Entry 6OUS (X-ray diffraction, 3.40 A resolution); this record covers chains D and E of the 12 polymer chains in the assembly.

Chain D:
Molecule: Fusion glycoprotein F1 fused with Fibritin trimerization domain
From: Human respiratory syncytial virus A2
Reference sequence: chimeric construct of P03420, M1E1E4: residues 137-513 from P03420 (FUS_HRSVA) positions 137-513 (same numbers); residues 518-545 from M1E1E4 positions 1-28 (UniProt number = residue number - 517)
Chain sequence (414 residues; each row starts with the number of its first residue):
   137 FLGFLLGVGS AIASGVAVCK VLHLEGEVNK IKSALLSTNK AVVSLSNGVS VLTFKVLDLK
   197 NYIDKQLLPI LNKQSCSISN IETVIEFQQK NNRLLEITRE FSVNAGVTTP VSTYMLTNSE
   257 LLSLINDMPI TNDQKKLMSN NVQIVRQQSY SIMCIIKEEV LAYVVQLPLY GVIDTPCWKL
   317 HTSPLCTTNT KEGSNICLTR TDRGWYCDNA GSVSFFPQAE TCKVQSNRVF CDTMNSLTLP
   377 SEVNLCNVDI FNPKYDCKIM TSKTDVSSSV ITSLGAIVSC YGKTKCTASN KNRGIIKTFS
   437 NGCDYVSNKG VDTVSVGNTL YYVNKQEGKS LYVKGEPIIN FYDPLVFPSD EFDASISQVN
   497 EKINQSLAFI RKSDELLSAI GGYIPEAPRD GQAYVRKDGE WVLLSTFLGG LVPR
Unresolved in the structure: 208-210, 544-550
Disulfides: C155-C290, C313-C343, C322-C333, C358-C367, C382-C393, C416-C422
Sequence notes: conflict C155 (Ser in P03420), F190 (Ser in P03420), L207 (Val in P03420), C290 (Ser in P03420), V379 (Ile in P03420), V447 (Met in P03420); linker (514-517); expression tag (546-550)
Swiss-Prot annotation at these positions:
  - region: F137 to V157 (Fusion peptide)
  - glycosylation: N500 (N-linked (GlcNAc...) asparagine)

Chain E:
Molecule: Fusion glycoprotein F2
From: Human respiratory syncytial virus A2
Reference sequence: P03420 (FUS_HRSVA); residues 26-109 here = UniProt positions 26-109
Chain sequence (84 residues; numbered 26 to 109; the number before each row is that of its first residue):
    26 ENITEEFYQS TCSAVSKGYL SALRTGWYTS VITIELSNIK ENKCNGTDAK VKLIKQELDK
    86 YKNAVTELQL LMQSTPATNN RARR
Unresolved in the structure: 70-71, 101-109
Covalent attachments: glycan linked to N27
Modified residues: E26 (pyroglutamic acid; PCA)
Sequence notes: conflict A102 (Pro in P03420)
Swiss-Prot annotation at these positions:
  - site: R109 (Cleavage)
  - glycosylation (N-linked (GlcNAc...) asparagine): N27, N70
  - mutagenesis: C37 (C37S: Impairs translation or folding of the F protein), C69 (C69S: Impairs translation or folding of the F protein), R108 to R109 (Complete loss of cleavage between F2 and p27), R108 (R108N: Complete loss of cleavage between F2 and p27), R109 (R109N: Complete loss of cleavage between F2 and p27)

Interface between chain D and chain E:
Residue-residue contacts (12; chain D residue first):
  N216(D) with A74(E)
  E218(D) with A74(E); K75(E), salt bridge; L78(E)
  Q225(D) with K85(E)
  N254(D) with E92(E), hydrogen bond
  S275(D) with L95(E)
  N276(D) with L95(E)
  V278(D) with L95(E), hydrophobic
  Q361(D) with S99(E)
  L456(D) with T50(E)
  Y458(D) with W52(E)
Other interface residues (no listed pair), chain D (15 interface residues in all): I221, E222, N277, Q279, S362
Other interface residues (no listed pair), chain E (12 interface residues in all): G51, Q81, E82

Summary:
15 residues of chain D and 12 residues of chain E are in contact, with 1 hydrogen bond and 1 salt bridge.
Polar pairs include E218(D)-K75(E) and N254(D)-E92(E). UniProt lists 4 mutagenesis sites on chain E.
Here chain D is Fusion glycoprotein F1 fused with Fibritin trimerization domain and chain E is Fusion
glycoprotein F2, both from Human respiratory syncytial virus A2. Entry 6OUS (Structure of fusion glycoprotein
from human respiratory syncytial virus) was determined by X-ray diffraction.
